Entry 7KY1 (X-ray diffraction, 1.50 A resolution); this record covers chain A.

[Chain A]
Name: TetR family transcriptional regulator
Organism: Streptomyces coelicolor
UniProtKB: Q9JN89 (Q9JN89_STRCH); residues 1-214 here = UniProt positions 1-214
Sequence (214 residues; numbered 1 to 214; the number before each row is that of its first residue):
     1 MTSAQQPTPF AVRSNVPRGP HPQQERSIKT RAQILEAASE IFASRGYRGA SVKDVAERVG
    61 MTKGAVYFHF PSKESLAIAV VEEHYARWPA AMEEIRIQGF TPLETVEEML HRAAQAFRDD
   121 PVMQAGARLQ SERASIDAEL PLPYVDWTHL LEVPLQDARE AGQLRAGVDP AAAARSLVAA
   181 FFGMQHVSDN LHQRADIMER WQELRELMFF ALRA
Disordered / not traced: 1-25
Sequence notes: conflict Ser135 (Phe in Q9JN89)
Reported in the primary citation:
  - specificity-determining residues: Tyr85, Leu110, Ala113, Gln130, Leu151 (by similarity / conservation)
  - mutagenesis - Y85F, Q130E: decreased binding to MMF1
  - mutagenesis - Y144F: unchanged binding to MMF1
  - mutagenesis - Y144F: unchanged binding to MARE1

[Overview]
The paper reports that Y85F and Q130E reduce binding to MMF1; specificity determinants Tyr85, Leu110 and
Ala113 among others.
Chain A is TetR family transcriptional regulator (Streptomyces coelicolor); the structure, Molecular basis for
control of antibiotic production by a bacterial hormones, was determined by X-ray diffraction (same
publication as 6SRN).
